Entry 8GUQ (electron microscopy, 3.08 A resolution); this record covers chains B and C of the 5 polymer chains in the assembly.

# Chain B
Name: Guanine nucleotide-binding protein G(I)/G(S)/G(T) subunit beta-1
Source organism: Homo sapiens
UniProtKB: P62873 (GBB1_HUMAN); residues 1-340 here = UniProt positions 1-340
Chain sequence (340 residues; numbered 1 to 340; the number before each row is that of its first residue):
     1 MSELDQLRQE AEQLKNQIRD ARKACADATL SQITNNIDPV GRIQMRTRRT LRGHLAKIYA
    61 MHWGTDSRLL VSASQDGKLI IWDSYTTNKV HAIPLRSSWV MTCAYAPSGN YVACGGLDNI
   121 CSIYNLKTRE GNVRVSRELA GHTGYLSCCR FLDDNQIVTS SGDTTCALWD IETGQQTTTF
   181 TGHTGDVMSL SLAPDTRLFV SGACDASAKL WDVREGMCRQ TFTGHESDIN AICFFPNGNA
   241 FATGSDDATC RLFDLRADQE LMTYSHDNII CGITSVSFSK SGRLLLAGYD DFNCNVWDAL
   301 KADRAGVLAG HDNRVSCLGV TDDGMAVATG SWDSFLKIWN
Disordered / not traced: 1-2
Swiss-Prot annotation at these positions:
  - modified residue: S2 (N-acetylserine), H266 (Phosphohistidine)
  - natural variant: L30 (L30F: In MRD42; uncertain significance), R52 (R52G: In MRD42), G64 (G64V: In MRD42), D76 (D76E: In MRD42; D76G: In MRD42), G77 (G77S: In MRD42), K78 (K78R: In MRD42), I80 (I80N: In MRD42; I80T: In MRD42), H91 (H91R: In MRD42; uncertain significance), A92 (A92T: In MRD42), P94 (P94S: In MRD42), L95 (L95P: In MRD42), R96 (R96L: In MRD42), 5 further natural variant entries in UniProt

# Chain C
Name: Guanine nucleotide-binding protein G(I)/G(S)/G(O) subunit gamma-2
Source organism: Homo sapiens
UniProtKB: P59768 (GBG2_HUMAN); residues 1-71 here = UniProt positions 1-71
Chain sequence (71 residues; each row starts with the number of its first residue):
     1 MASNNTASIA QARKLVEQLK MEANIDRIKV SKAAADLMAY CEAHAKEDPL LTPVPASENP
    61 FREKKFFCAI L
Disordered / not traced: 1-6, 64-71
Swiss-Prot annotation at these positions:
  - modified residue: A2 (N-acetylalanine), C68 (Cysteine methyl ester)
  - lipidation: C68 (S-geranylgeranyl cysteine)

# How chain B and chain C interact
Contacting residue pairs (96):
  L7(B) - I9(C)
  L7(B) - A12(C)
  L7(B) - R13(C)
  L7(B) - V16(C)
  E10(B) - V16(C)
  A11(B) - L19(C)
  L14(B) - V16(C)
  L14(B) - L19(C)
  L14(B) - K20(C)
  K15(B) - L19(C)
  Q17(B) - A23(C)
  I18(B) - L19(C)
  I18(B) - E22(C)
  I18(B) - A23(C)  hydrophobic
  A21(B) - R27(C)
  C25(B) - K29(C)
  C25(B) - V30(C)  hydrogen bond (backbone-backbone)
  A26(B) - V30(C)  hydrophobic
  D27(B) - K29(C)
  D27(B) - V30(C)
  D27(B) - S31(C)  hydrogen bond (side chain-backbone)
  A28(B) - V30(C)
  L30(B) - A34(C)  hydrophobic
  I33(B) - S31(C)
  I33(B) - M38(C)  hydrophobic
  I37(B) - M38(C)  hydrophobic
  V40(B) - L51(C)  hydrophobic
  I43(B) - L50(C)
  M45(B) - L50(C)  hydrophobic
  T47(B) - E63(C)
  R48(B) - F61(C)
  R48(B) - E63(C)
  R49(B) - P60(C)
  R49(B) - F61(C)
  R49(B) - R62(C)
  R49(B) - E63(C)
  S84(B) - F61(C)
  Y85(B) - P60(C)
  Y85(B) - F61(C)  hydrophobic
  T181(B) - K14(C)
  G182(B) - K14(C)
  M217(B) - M21(C)  hydrophobic
  C218(B) - Q18(C)  hydrogen bond (backbone-side chain)
  C218(B) - M21(C)
  R219(B) - E22(C)
  Q220(B) - I25(C)
  T221(B) - Q18(C)
  T221(B) - E22(C)  hydrogen bond
  F235(B) - L37(C)  hydrophobic
  F235(B) - Y40(C)  hydrophobic
  F235(B) - C41(C)  hydrophobic
  P236(B) - Y40(C)
  N237(B) - Y40(C)
  A240(B) - L37(C)  hydrophobic
  L252(B) - L37(C)  hydrophobic
  D254(B) - A33(C)
  R256(B) - R27(C)
  R256(B) - I28(C)  hydrogen bond (backbone-backbone)
  R256(B) - D36(C)  salt bridge
  A257(B) - I28(C)
  A257(B) - A33(C)  hydrophobic
  D258(B) - I25(C)
  D258(B) - R27(C)  salt bridge
  Q259(B) - V30(C)
  L261(B) - V30(C)  hydrophobic
  S279(B) - D48(C)  hydrogen bond
  S279(B) - L50(C)
  K280(B) - E47(C)
  K280(B) - D48(C)
  S281(B) - Y40(C)
  S281(B) - C41(C)  hydrogen bond (backbone-side chain)
  S281(B) - H44(C)
  S281(B) - D48(C)  hydrogen bond
  G282(B) - C41(C)  hydrogen bond (backbone-side chain)
  R283(B) - C41(C)
  R283(B) - L51(C)
  L284(B) - L50(C)  hydrophobic
  L284(B) - L51(C)  hydrophobic
  L300(B) - L37(C)
  L300(B) - M38(C)  hydrophobic
  L300(B) - C41(C)  hydrophobic
  V320(B) - L50(C)  hydrophobic
  D323(B) - P49(C)
  G324(B) - P49(C)
  G324(B) - L50(C)
  M325(B) - P49(C)  hydrophobic
  M325(B) - L50(C)
  M325(B) - V54(C)  hydrophobic
  M325(B) - N59(C)
  M325(B) - P60(C)
  A326(B) - F61(C)  hydrophobic
  V327(B) - L50(C)  hydrophobic
  I338(B) - F61(C)  hydrophobic
  N340(B) - L50(C)
  N340(B) - N59(C)  hydrogen bond
  N340(B) - F61(C)
Other interface residues (no listed pair), chain B (60 interface residues in all): L4, T29, W63, W339
Other interface residues (no listed pair), chain C (40 interface residues in all): S8, L15, D26, A35

# Overview
60 residues of chain B face 40 of chain C across their interface, with 10 hydrogen bonds and 2 salt bridges.
Among the polar pairs are R256(B)-D36(C), D258(B)-R27(C) and D27(B)-S31(C).
Chain B is Guanine nucleotide-binding protein G(I)/G(S)/G(T) subunit beta-1 and chain C is Guanine
nucleotide-binding protein G(I)/G(S)/G(O) subunit gamma-2, both from Homo sapiens; the structure, Cryo-EM
structure of CB2-G protein complex, was determined by electron microscopy, deposited together with 8GUR, 8GUS
and 8GUT.
